PDB entry 5E8O | X-ray diffraction, 1.98 A resolution | chains A and B of the 3 polymer chains in the assembly

[Chain A]
Molecule: H-2 class I histocompatibility antigen, D-B alpha chain
From: Mus musculus
Reference sequence: P01899 (HA11_MOUSE); residues 1-276 here correspond to UniProt positions 25-300 (UniProt number = residue number + 24)
Sequence (276 residues; row label = number of the first residue in the row):
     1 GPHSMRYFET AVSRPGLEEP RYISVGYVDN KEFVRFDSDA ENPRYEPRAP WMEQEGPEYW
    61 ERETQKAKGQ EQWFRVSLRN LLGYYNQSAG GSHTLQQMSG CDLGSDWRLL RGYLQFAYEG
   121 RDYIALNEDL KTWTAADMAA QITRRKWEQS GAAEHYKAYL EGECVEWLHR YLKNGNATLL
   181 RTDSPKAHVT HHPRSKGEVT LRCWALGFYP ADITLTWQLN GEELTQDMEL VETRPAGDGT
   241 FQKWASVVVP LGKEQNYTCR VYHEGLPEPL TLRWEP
Unresolved in the structure: 177-180
Disulfide bonds: Cys-101/Cys-164, Cys-203/Cys-259

[Chain B]
Molecule: Beta-2-microglobulin
From: Mus musculus
Reference sequence: P01887 (B2MG_MOUSE); residues 1-99 here correspond to UniProt positions 21-119 (UniProt number = residue number + 20)
Sequence (99 residues; row label = number of the first residue in the row):
     1 IQKTPQIQVY SRHPPENGKP NILNCYVTQF HPPHIEIQML KNGKKIPKVE MSDMSFSKDW
    61 SFYILAHTEF TPTETDTYAC RVKHDSMAEP KTVYWDRDM
Disulfide bonds: Cys-25/Cys-80

[How chain A and chain B interact]
Contacting residue pairs - 53 pairs, chain A then chain B:
  Phe-8(A) / Phe-56(B)
  Glu-9(A) / Phe-56(B)
  Thr-10(A) / Phe-56(B)
  Val-12(A) / Pro-33(B)  hydrophobic
  Arg-14(A) / His-34(B)
  Ile-23(A) / Met-54(B)  hydrophobic
  Tyr-27(A) / Ser-55(B)
  Arg-35(A) / Asp-53(B)
  Arg-35(A) / Met-54(B)  hydrogen bond (side chain-backbone)
  Arg-35(A) / Ser-55(B)  hydrogen bond
  Arg-48(A) / Asp-53(B)  salt bridge
  Thr-94(A) / His-31(B)
  Gln-96(A) / His-31(B)
  Gln-96(A) / Phe-56(B)
  Gln-96(A) / Trp-60(B)  hydrogen bond (side chain-backbone)
  Gln-96(A) / Phe-62(B)
  Gln-97(A) / Phe-56(B)
  Gln-97(A) / Trp-60(B)
  Met-98(A) / Phe-56(B)  hydrophobic
  Met-98(A) / Lys-58(B)
  Met-98(A) / Trp-60(B)  hydrophobic
  Gln-115(A) / Trp-60(B)
  Phe-116(A) / Trp-60(B)
  Ala-117(A) / Trp-60(B)  hydrophobic
  Glu-119(A) / Ile-1(B)
  Glu-119(A) / His-31(B)
  Gly-120(A) / His-31(B)  hydrogen bond (backbone-side chain)
  Gly-120(A) / Trp-60(B)
  Arg-121(A) / Ile-1(B)
  Asp-122(A) / Trp-60(B)  hydrogen bond
  His-192(A) / Asp-98(B)  salt bridge
  Arg-202(A) / Asp-98(B)  hydrogen bond (side chain-backbone)
  Arg-202(A) / Met-99(B)
  Trp-204(A) / Asp-98(B)
  Trp-204(A) / Met-99(B)
  Val-231(A) / Gln-8(B)
  Glu-232(A) / Gln-8(B)  hydrogen bond (backbone-side chain)
  Thr-233(A) / Tyr-26(B)
  Arg-234(A) / Gln-8(B)  hydrogen bond
  Arg-234(A) / Tyr-10(B)
  Arg-234(A) / Tyr-26(B)
  Arg-234(A) / Met-99(B)  hydrogen bond (side chain-backbone)
  Pro-235(A) / Tyr-10(B)  hydrogen bond (backbone-side chain)
  Pro-235(A) / Asn-24(B)
  Pro-235(A) / Tyr-26(B)
  Pro-235(A) / Leu-65(B)  hydrophobic
  Ala-236(A) / Arg-12(B)  hydrogen bond (backbone-side chain)
  Ala-236(A) / Asn-24(B)  hydrogen bond (backbone-side chain)
  Gly-237(A) / Arg-12(B)
  Gln-242(A) / Tyr-10(B)
  Gln-242(A) / Ser-11(B)  hydrogen bond (side chain-backbone)
  Gln-242(A) / Arg-12(B)  hydrogen bond (side chain-backbone)
  Trp-244(A) / Met-99(B)  hydrogen bond (side chain-backbone)
Also at the interface, not in a pair above, chain A (37 interface residues in all): Arg-21, Val-25, Glu-32, Leu-206, Asp-238
Also at the interface, not in a pair above, chain B (24 interface residues in all): Pro-14, Pro-32, Ser-57, Tyr-63

[Overview]
37 residues of chain A face 24 of chain B across their interface; the contacts include 15 hydrogen bonds and 2
salt bridges. Polar contacts include Arg-48(A)/Asp-53(B), His-192(A)/Asp-98(B) and Arg-35(A)/Met-54(B).
Here chain A is H-2 class I histocompatibility antigen, D-B alpha chain and chain B is Beta-2-microglobulin,
both from Mus musculus. Entry 5E8O (The structure of the TEIPP associated altered peptide ligand Trh4-p2ABU in
complex with H-2D(b)) was determined by X-ray diffraction, deposited together with 5E8N and 5E8P.
